Entry 7VLF (X-ray diffraction, 2.40 A resolution); this record covers chains B and D of the 8 polymer chains in the assembly.

[Chain B]
Molecule: Extracellular A2 globin
From: Lamellibrachia satsuma
UniProtKB: S0BBR6 (S0BBR6_LAMSA); residues 1-144 here correspond to UniProt positions 17-160 (UniProt number = residue number + 16)
Amino-acid sequence (144 residues; each row starts with the number of its first residue):
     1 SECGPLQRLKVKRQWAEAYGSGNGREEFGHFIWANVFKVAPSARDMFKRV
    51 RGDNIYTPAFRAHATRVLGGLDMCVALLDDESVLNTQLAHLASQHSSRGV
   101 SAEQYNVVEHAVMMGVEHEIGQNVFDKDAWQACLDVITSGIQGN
Not modelled in the structure: 144
Disulfides: C3-C133
Bound ions: heme Fe near H95 (its only coordinating residue here); Ca2+: E109, D135
Small-molecule neighbours: heme (HEM): M46, F47, R49, V50, H63, R66, V67, G70, L71, L91, Q94, H95, R98, V100, Q104, Y105, V108, T138, I141

[Chain D]
Molecule: Extracellular B1 globin
From: Lamellibrachia satsuma
UniProtKB: S0BAP9 (S0BAP9_LAMSA); residues 1-149 here correspond to UniProt positions 20-168 (UniProt number = residue number + 19)
Amino-acid sequence (149 residues; numbered 1 to 149; the number before each row is that of its first residue):
     1 SEFCSEADATIVIKQWNQIYNAGIGAKSRWTMGNEIFSSLFKLKPESEVL
    51 FNNVNVANMSSGAFHAHTVRVLSGLDMGINYLNDAGTLTSLTAHLAAQHV
   101 ARTGLKAVYFDAMGKVLMTVLPSLIDNFNPDAWRNCLLPLKNAIAKGLP
Disulfides: C4-C136
Glycans and other covalent adducts: glycan linked to N58
Bound ions: heme Fe: H99 (together with oxygen molecule)
Small-molecule neighbours:
  - heme (HEM): S47, L50, F51, N53, V54, H67, R70, V71, G74, L75, L95, Q98, H99, R102, L105, Y109, F110, M113, I144
  - heme / oxygen molecule: F37, S47, L50, F51, N53, V54, H67, R70, V71, G74, L75, L95, Q98, H99, R102, L105, Y109, F110, M113, I144
  - oxygen molecule (OXY): F37, F51, H67, V71, H99

[Interface between chain B and chain D]
Contacting residue pairs (21; chain B residue first):
  P5(B) - T31(D)
  L6(B) - E35(D)
  L6(B) - S123(D)
  L6(B) - L124(D)
  L9(B) - S28(D)
  L9(B) - T31(D)
  L9(B) - L124(D)  hydrophobic
  K10(B) - P122(D)  hydrogen bond (side chain-backbone)
  K10(B) - S123(D)
  K10(B) - L124(D)
  K10(B) - I125(D)  hydrogen bond (side chain-backbone)
  K10(B) - D126(D)
  R13(B) - Q18(D)  hydrogen bond
  R13(B) - L124(D)  hydrogen bond (side chain-backbone)
  R13(B) - D126(D)  salt bridge
  Q14(B) - D126(D)
  D79(B) - K27(D)  salt bridge
  D80(B) - K27(D)  salt bridge
  N123(B) - N127(D)  hydrogen bond (backbone-side chain)
  V124(B) - D126(D)
  V124(B) - N127(D)
Also at the interface, not in a pair above, chain B (12 interface residues in all): Q7, E17
Also at the interface, not in a pair above, chain D (14 interface residues in all): I19, M32, V120

[Overview]
12 residues of chain B face 14 of chain D across their interface; the contacts include 5 hydrogen bonds and 3
salt bridges. Polar pairs include R13(B)-D126(D), D79(B)-K27(D) and D80(B)-K27(D). Bound to chain B: heme.
Chain B is Extracellular A2 globin and chain D is Extracellular B1 globin, both from Lamellibrachia satsuma;
the structure, Oxy-deoxy intermediate of V2 hemoglobin at 26% oxygen saturation, was determined by X-ray
diffraction together with 7VLC, 7VLD and 7VLE from the same study.
